PDB entry 8CE1 | electron microscopy, 3.47 A resolution | chains A and C of the 8 polymer chains in the assembly

[Chain A]
Protein: Cytochrome c biogenesis ATP-binding export protein CcmA
From: Escherichia coli
Notes: EC 7.6.2.5
Reference sequence: P33931 (CCMA_ECOLI); residue numbers follow UniProt; this construct covers 1-207
Amino-acid sequence (218 residues; numbered -10 to 207; the number before each row is that of its first residue; numbers below 1 keep their minus sign (Met-10 is residue -10)):
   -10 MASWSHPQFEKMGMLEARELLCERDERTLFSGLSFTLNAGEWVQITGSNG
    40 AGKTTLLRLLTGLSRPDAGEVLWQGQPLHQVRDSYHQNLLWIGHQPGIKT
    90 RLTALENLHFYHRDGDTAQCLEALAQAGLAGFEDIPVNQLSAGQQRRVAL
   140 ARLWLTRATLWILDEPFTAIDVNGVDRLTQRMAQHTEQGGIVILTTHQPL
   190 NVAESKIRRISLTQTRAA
Unresolved in the structure: -10 to 0, 204-207
Differences from the reference sequence: initiating methionine (-10); expression tag (-9 to 0)
Curated features (UniProtKB/Swiss-Prot):
  - binding site (ATP): Gly36 to Thr43
What the authors report for this chain:
  - catalytic residues: Glu154 (citing earlier work)
  - conformationally variable residues (domain motion): Glu154

[Chain C]
Protein: Heme exporter protein C
From: Escherichia coli K-12
Reference sequence: P0ABM1 (CCMC_ECOLI); residue numbers follow UniProt; this construct covers 1-245
Amino-acid sequence (245 residues; numbered 1 to 245; the number before each row is that of its first residue):
     1 MWKTLHQLAIPPRLYQICGWFIPWLAIASVVVLTVGWIWGFGFAPADYQQ
    51 GNSYRIIYLHVPAAIWSMGIYASMAVAAFIGLVWQMKMANLAVAAMAPIG
   101 AVFTFIALVTGSAWGKPMWGTWWVWDARLTSELVLLFLYVGVIALWHAFD
   151 DRRLAGRAAGILVLIGVVNLPIIHYSVEWWNTLHQGSTRMQQSIDPAMRS
   201 PLRWSIFGFLLLSATLTLMRMRNLILLMEKRRPWVSELILKRGRK
Unresolved in the structure: 1-2, 244-245
What the authors report for this chain:
  - contacts within the chain: Asp126-Ala127 (hydrogen bond), Asp126-Arg128 (hydrogen bond)

[How chain A and chain C interact]
Pairs across the interface (9; chain A residue first):
  Glu12(A) - Arg231(C)
  Glu12(A) - Arg232(C)  salt bridge
  Arg13(A) - Asp151(C)  salt bridge
  Glu15(A) - Asp151(C)
  Glu15(A) - Met228(C)
  Glu15(A) - Arg231(C)  hydrogen bond (backbone-side chain)
  Arg16(A) - Arg231(C)
  Thr17(A) - Arg231(C)  hydrogen bond
  Arg54(A) - Gln85(C)
Interface residues without a listed pair, chain A (7 interface residues in all): Asp56
Interface residues without a listed pair, chain C (8 interface residues in all): Arg152, Arg153, Arg157

[Overview]
7 residues of chain A face 8 of chain C across their interface, with 2 hydrogen bonds and 2 salt bridges.
Polar contacts include Glu12(A)-Arg232(C), Arg13(A)-Asp151(C) and Glu15(A)-Arg231(C). From UniProt: 8
ATP-binding residues on chain A. The paper reports the catalytic residue Glu154(A); conformational variability
at Glu154(A).
Here chain A is Cytochrome c biogenesis ATP-binding export protein CcmA (Escherichia coli) and chain C is Heme
exporter protein C (Escherichia coli K-12). Entry 8CE1 (Cytochrome c maturation complex CcmABCD) was
determined by electron microscopy (same publication as 8CE5, 8CE8 and 8CEA).
